PDB entry 2RMU | X-ray diffraction, 3.00 A resolution | chains 1 and 2 of the 4 polymer chains in the assembly

Chain 1:
Protein: Human rhinovirus 14 coat protein (subunit VP1)
Organism: Human rhinovirus 14
UniProtKB: P03303 (POLG_HRV14); residues 1-289 here correspond to UniProt positions 567-855 (UniProt number = residue number + 566)
Chain sequence (289 residues; row label = number of the first residue in the row):
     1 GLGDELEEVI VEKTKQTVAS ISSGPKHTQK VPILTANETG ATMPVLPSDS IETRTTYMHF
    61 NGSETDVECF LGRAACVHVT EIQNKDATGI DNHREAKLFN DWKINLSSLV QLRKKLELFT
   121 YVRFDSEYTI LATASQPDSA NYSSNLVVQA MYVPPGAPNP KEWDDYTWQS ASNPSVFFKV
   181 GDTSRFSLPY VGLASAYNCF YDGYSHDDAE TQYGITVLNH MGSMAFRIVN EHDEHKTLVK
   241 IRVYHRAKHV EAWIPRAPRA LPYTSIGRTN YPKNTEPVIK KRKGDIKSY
Not modelled in the structure: 1-16
Sequence notes: conflict L188 (Val755 in P03303)

Chain 2:
Protein: Human rhinovirus 14 coat protein (subunit VP2)
Organism: Human rhinovirus 14
UniProtKB: P03303 (POLG_HRV14); residues 1-262 here correspond to UniProt positions 69-330 (UniProt number = residue number + 68)
Chain sequence (262 residues; numbered 1 to 262; the number before each row is that of its first residue):
     1 SPNVEACGYS DRVQQITLGN STITTQEAAN AVVCYAEWPE YLPDVDASDV NKTSKPDTSV
    61 CRFYTLDSKT WTTGSKGWCW KLPDALKDMG VFGQNMFFHS LGRSGYTVHV QCNATKFHSG
   121 CLLVVVIPEH QLASHEGGNV SVKYTFTHPG ERGIDLSSAN EVGGPVKDVL YNMNGTLLGN
   181 LLIFPHQFIN LRTNNTATIV IPYINSVPID SMTRHNNVSL MVIPIAPLTV PTGATPSLPI
   241 TVTIAPMCTE FSGIRSKSIV PQ
Not modelled in the structure: 1-7
Sequence notes: conflict L170 (Ile239 in P03303)

How chain 1 and chain 2 interact:
Pairs across the interface - 105 pairs, chain 1 then chain 2:
  N37(1) - F188(2)
  E38(1) - Q187(2)
  E38(1) - F188(2)  hydrogen bond (backbone-backbone)
  E38(1) - N190(2)
  E38(1) - T193(2)  hydrogen bond
  E38(1) - N194(2)
  T39(1) - A29(2)
  T39(1) - V32(2)
  T39(1) - Q187(2)
  G40(1) - H186(2)
  T120(1) - E129(2)
  Y121(1) - E129(2)  hydrogen bond
  Y121(1) - I204(2)
  Y121(1) - N205(2)
  Y121(1) - S206(2)
  A194(1) - S206(2)
  A194(1) - V207(2)  hydrophobic
  S195(1) - S206(2)  hydrogen bond (backbone-backbone)
  N198(1) - E129(2)
  N198(1) - S206(2)  hydrogen bond
  F200(1) - E129(2)
  F200(1) - Q131(2)
  Y201(1) - E129(2)
  Y201(1) - Q131(2)
  Y201(1) - R214(2)
  Y201(1) - H215(2)
  D202(1) - K81(2)  salt bridge
  D202(1) - E129(2)  hydrogen bond (backbone-side chain)
  D202(1) - H130(2)
  D202(1) - Q131(2)
  D202(1) - H215(2)
  D202(1) - N216(2)  hydrogen bond (backbone-backbone)
  G203(1) - R214(2)
  G203(1) - H215(2)
  Y204(1) - V142(2)  hydrogen bond (side chain-backbone)
  Y204(1) - K143(2)
  Y204(1) - Y144(2)  hydrogen bond (side chain-backbone)
  Y204(1) - T147(2)  hydrogen bond
  Y204(1) - H148(2)
  Y204(1) - R214(2)  hydrogen bond (backbone-backbone)
  S205(1) - R214(2)  hydrogen bond (backbone-side chain)
  H206(1) - R214(2)
  D207(1) - Y144(2)  hydrogen bond
  D207(1) - T213(2)  hydrogen bond
  D207(1) - R214(2)  hydrogen bond (side chain-backbone)
  D207(1) - V260(2)
  D207(1) - P261(2)
  D208(1) - Y144(2)
  D208(1) - P261(2)
  A209(1) - P261(2)
  E210(1) - K143(2)  salt bridge
  Q212(1) - S141(2)
  Y213(1) - H130(2)
  Y213(1) - Q131(2)
  Y213(1) - L132(2)  hydrogen bond (side chain-backbone)
  Y213(1) - S141(2)  hydrogen bond (backbone-side chain)
  Y213(1) - V142(2)
  Y213(1) - T147(2)
  G214(1) - Q131(2)
  I254(1) - Y35(2)
  I254(1) - P128(2)  hydrophobic
  I254(1) - I204(2)  hydrophobic
  P255(1) - I183(2)  hydrophobic
  P255(1) - F184(2)
  R256(1) - P128(2)  hydrogen bond (side chain-backbone)
  R256(1) - E129(2)  hydrogen bond (side chain-backbone)
  R256(1) - I183(2)
  R256(1) - F184(2)
  A257(1) - T176(2)
  A257(1) - N180(2)
  A257(1) - I183(2)
  P258(1) - T176(2)
  P258(1) - N180(2)
  R259(1) - N174(2)  hydrogen bond (side chain-backbone)
  R259(1) - G175(2)
  R259(1) - T176(2)
  A260(1) - G175(2)  hydrogen bond (backbone-backbone)
  A260(1) - L177(2)  hydrophobic
  L261(1) - Y171(2)  hydrophobic
  L261(1) - G175(2)  hydrogen bond (backbone-backbone)
  T264(1) - G138(2)  hydrogen bond (side chain-backbone)
  S265(1) - G138(2)
  S265(1) - N139(2)
  G267(1) - Q131(2)
  R268(1) - Q131(2)
  R268(1) - N139(2)
  T269(1) - Q131(2)  hydrogen bond (side chain-backbone)
  T269(1) - L132(2)  hydrogen bond (side chain-backbone)
  T269(1) - A133(2)  hydrogen bond (side chain-backbone)
  T269(1) - N174(2)
  N270(1) - A133(2)
  N270(1) - S134(2)  hydrogen bond (side chain-backbone)
  N270(1) - G137(2)  hydrogen bond (side chain-backbone)
  N270(1) - G138(2)  hydrogen bond (side chain-backbone)
  N270(1) - N139(2)
  N270(1) - V140(2)  hydrogen bond (side chain-backbone)
  Y271(1) - G137(2)
  Y271(1) - V166(2)
  Y271(1) - D168(2)  hydrogen bond
  Y271(1) - Y171(2)
  Y271(1) - G175(2)
  K273(1) - H135(2)
  K273(1) - E136(2)
  V278(1) - Y171(2)
  I279(1) - L170(2)  hydrophobic
Interface residues without a listed pair, chain 1 (45 interface residues in all): A196, T211, L218, T275
Interface residues without a listed pair, chain 2 (53 interface residues in all): N30, I127, M173

Summary:
45 residues of chain 1 and 53 residues of chain 2 are in contact; the contacts include 31 hydrogen bonds and 2
salt bridges. Among the polar pairs are D202(1)-K81(2), E210(1)-K143(2) and E38(1)-T193(2).
Chain 1 is Human rhinovirus 14 coat protein (subunit VP1) and chain 2 is Human rhinovirus 14 coat protein
(subunit VP2), both from Human rhinovirus 14; the structure, Three-dimensional structures of drug-resistant
mutants of human rhinovirus 14, was determined by X-ray diffraction, deposited together with 1RMU.
